PDB entry 8UKU | X-ray diffraction, 3.60 A resolution | chains T and A of the 13 polymer chains in the assembly

[Chain T]
Molecule: tsDNA with Fapy-dG
Sequence (29 nucleotides; numbered 1 to 29; the number before each row is that of its first residue):
     1 CCTTCTCTCT CTCGCTGAXC CTCTCGATG
Unresolved in the structure: 1-4, 29
Modified residues: WVQ (N-[(5E)-2-amino-5-(formylimino)-6-oxo-5,6-dihydropyrimidin-4-yl]-2-deoxy-5-O-phosphono-beta-D-erythro-pentofuranosylamine) at position 19

[Chain A]
Name: DNA-directed RNA polymerase II subunit RPB1
Organism: Saccharomyces cerevisiae S288C
Notes: EC 2.7.7.6
UniProtKB: P04050 (RPB1_YEAST); numbering as in UniProt (aligned over 1-1733)
Sequence (1733 residues; row label = number of the first residue in the row):
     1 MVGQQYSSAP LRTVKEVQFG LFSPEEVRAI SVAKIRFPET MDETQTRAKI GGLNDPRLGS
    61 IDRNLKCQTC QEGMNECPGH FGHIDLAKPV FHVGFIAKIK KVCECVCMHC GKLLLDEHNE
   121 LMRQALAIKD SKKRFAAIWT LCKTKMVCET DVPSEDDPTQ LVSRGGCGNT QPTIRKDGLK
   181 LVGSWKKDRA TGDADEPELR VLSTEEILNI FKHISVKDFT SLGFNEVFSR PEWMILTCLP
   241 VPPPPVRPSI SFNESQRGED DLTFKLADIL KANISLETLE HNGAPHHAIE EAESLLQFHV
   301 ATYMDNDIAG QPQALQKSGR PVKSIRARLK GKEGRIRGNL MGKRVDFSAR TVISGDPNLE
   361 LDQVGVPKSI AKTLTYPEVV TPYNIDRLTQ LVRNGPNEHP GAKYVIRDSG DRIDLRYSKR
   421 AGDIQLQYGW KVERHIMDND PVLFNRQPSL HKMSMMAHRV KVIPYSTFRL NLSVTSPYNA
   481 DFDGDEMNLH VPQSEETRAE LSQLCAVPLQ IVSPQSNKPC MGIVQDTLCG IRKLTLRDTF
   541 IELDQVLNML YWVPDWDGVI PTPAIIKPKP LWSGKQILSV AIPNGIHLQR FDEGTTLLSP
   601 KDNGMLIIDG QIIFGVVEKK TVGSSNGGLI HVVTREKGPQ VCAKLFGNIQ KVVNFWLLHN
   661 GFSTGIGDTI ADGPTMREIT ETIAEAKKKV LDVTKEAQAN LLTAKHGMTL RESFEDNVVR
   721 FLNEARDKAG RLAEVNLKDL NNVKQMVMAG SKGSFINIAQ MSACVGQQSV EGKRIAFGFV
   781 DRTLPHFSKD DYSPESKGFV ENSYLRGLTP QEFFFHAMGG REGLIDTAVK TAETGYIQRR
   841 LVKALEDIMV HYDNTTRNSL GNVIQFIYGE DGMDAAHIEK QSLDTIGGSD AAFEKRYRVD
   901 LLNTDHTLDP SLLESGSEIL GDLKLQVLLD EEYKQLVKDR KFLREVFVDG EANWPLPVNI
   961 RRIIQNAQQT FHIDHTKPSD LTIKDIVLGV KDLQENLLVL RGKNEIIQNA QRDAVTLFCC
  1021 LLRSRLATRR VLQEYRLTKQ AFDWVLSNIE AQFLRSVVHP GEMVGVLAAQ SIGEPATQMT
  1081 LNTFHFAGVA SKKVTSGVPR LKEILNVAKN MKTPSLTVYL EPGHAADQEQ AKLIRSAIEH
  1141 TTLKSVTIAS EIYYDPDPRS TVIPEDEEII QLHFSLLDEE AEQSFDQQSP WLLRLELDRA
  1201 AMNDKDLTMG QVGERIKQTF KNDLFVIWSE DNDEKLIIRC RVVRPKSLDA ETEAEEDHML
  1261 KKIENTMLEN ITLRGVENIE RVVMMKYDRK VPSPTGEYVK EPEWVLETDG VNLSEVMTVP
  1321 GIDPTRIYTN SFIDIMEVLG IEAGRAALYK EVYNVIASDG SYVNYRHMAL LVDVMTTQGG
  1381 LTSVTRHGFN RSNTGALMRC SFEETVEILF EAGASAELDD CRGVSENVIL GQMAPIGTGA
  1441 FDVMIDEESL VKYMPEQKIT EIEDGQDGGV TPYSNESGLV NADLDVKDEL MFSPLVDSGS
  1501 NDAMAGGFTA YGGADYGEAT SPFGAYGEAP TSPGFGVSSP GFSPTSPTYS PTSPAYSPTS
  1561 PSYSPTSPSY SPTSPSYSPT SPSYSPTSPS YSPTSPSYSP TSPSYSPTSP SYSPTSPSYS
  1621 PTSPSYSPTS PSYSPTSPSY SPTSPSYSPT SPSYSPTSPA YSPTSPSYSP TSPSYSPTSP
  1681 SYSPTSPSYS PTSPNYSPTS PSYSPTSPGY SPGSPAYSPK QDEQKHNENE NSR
Unresolved in the structure: 1-2, 154-160, 187-198, 250-256, 1082-1091, 1177-1187, 1244-1256, 1447-1733
Bound ions: Zn2+ site 1: Cys67, Cys70, Cys77, His80; Zn2+ site 2: Cys107, Cys110, Cys148, Cys167; Mg2+: Asp483, Asp485 (shared with 2 residues of chain R)
Curated features (UniProtKB/Swiss-Prot):
  - region: Pro248 to Asp260 (Lid loop), Asn306 to Lys323 (Rudder loop), Pro810 to Glu822 (Bridging helix)
  - binding site (Zn(2+)): Cys67, Cys70, Cys77, His80, Cys107, Cys110, Cys148, Cys167
  - binding site (Mg(2+)): Asp481, Asp483, Asp485
  - modified residue: Thr1471 (Phosphothreonine)
  - cross-link (Glycyl lysine isopeptide (Lys-Gly)): Lys695 (interchain with G-Cter in ubiquitin), Lys1246 (interchain with G-Cter in ubiquitin), Lys1350 (interchain with G-Cter in ubiquitin)
  - natural variant: Ser1653 to Pro1659 (deletion: In strain: A364A)
  - mutagenesis: Lys1246 (K1246R: Impairs ubiquitination during transcription stress)

[Interface between chain T and chain A]
Pairs across the interface (18):
  DT16(T) - Arg1386(A)  hydrogen bond to the sugar
  DG17(T) - Arg1386(A)  hydrogen bond to the sugar
  DG17(T) - Glu1403(A)  phosphate contact
  DG17(T) - Glu1407(A)  phosphate contact
  DA18(T) - Lys332(A)  phosphate contact
  DA18(T) - Arg337(A)  salt bridge to the phosphate
  DA18(T) - Tyr836(A)  sugar contact
  DA18(T) - Glu1403(A)  phosphate contact
  WVQ_19(T) - Lys332(A)  salt bridge to the phosphate
  WVQ_19(T) - Arg337(A)  salt bridge to the phosphate
  WVQ_19(T) - Thr831(A)  sugar contact
  WVQ_19(T) - Ala832(A)  sugar contact
  WVQ_19(T) - Gly835(A)  sugar contact
  WVQ_19(T) - Tyr836(A)  sugar contact
  DC20(T) - Arg337(A)  salt bridge to the phosphate
  DC21(T) - Gln447(A)  hydrogen bond to the sugar
  DT22(T) - Arg344(A)  salt bridge to the phosphate
  DT22(T) - Arg350(A)  hydrogen bond to the sugar
Also at the interface, not in a pair above, chain T (8 interface residues in all): DC15
Also at the interface, not in a pair above, chain A (18 interface residues in all): Ala309, Arg326, Lys330, Pro448, Phe1402, Glu1404

[Overview]
The interface between chain T and chain A involves 8 residues on one side and 18 on the other; the contacts
include 4 hydrogen bonds and 5 salt bridges. Polar contacts include DT16(T)-Arg1386(A), DG17(T)-Arg1386(A) and
DC21(T)-Gln447(A).
Here chain T is tsDNA with Fapy-dG and chain A is DNA-directed RNA polymerase II subunit RPB1 (Saccharomyces
cerevisiae S288C). Entry 8UKU (RNA polymerase II elongation complex with Fapy-dG lesion with CMP added) was
determined by X-ray diffraction (same publication as 8UKQ, 8UKR, 8UKS and 8UKT).
